Entry 6TZU (X-ray diffraction, 1.80 A resolution); this record covers chains B and C of the 4 polymer chains in the assembly.

Chain B (and C):
Name: 4-hydroxy-tetrahydrodipicolinate synthase
Organism: Campylobacter jejuni subsp. jejuni serotype O:2 (strain ATCC 700819 / NCTC 11168)
Notes: EC 4.3.3.7; chain C of this document is another copy of the same molecule, construct and numbering; everything in this record applies to it too
UniProt: Q9PPB4 (DAPA_CAMJE); residues 1-298 here = UniProt positions 1-298
Chain sequence (310 residues; each row starts with the number of its first residue; numbers below 1 keep their minus sign (Met-11 is residue -11)):
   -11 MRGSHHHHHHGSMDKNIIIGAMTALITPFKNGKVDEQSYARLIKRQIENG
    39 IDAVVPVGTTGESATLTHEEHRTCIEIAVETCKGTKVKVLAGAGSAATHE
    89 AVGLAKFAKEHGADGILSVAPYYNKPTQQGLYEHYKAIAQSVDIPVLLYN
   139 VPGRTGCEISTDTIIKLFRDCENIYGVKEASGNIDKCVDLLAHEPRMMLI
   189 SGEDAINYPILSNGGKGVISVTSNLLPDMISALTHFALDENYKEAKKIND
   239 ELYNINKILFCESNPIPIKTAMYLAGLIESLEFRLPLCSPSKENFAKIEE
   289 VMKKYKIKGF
Unresolved in the structure: -11 to -6 (chain C: -11 to 2)
Differences from the reference sequence: expression tag (-11 to 0); engineered mutation Ala84 (Asn in Q9PPB4)
Ion coordination: Mg2+ near Asp227 (its only coordinating residue here)
UniProt features mapped onto this chain:
  - active site: Tyr137 (Proton donor/acceptor), Lys166 (Schiff-base intermediate with substrate)
  - binding site (pyruvate): Thr48, Ile207
  - site (Part of a proton relay during catalysis): Thr47, Tyr111

Chain B / chain C interface:
Residue-residue contacts - 59 pairs, chain B then chain C:
  Thr47(B) - Tyr111(C)  hydrogen bond
  Ala52(B) - Ala85(C)
  Ala52(B) - Asn112(C)
  Thr53(B) - Ala85(C)
  Thr53(B) - His87(C)  hydrogen bond (backbone-side chain)
  Ala84(B) - Pro274(C)
  Ala85(B) - Ala52(C)
  Ala85(B) - Thr53(C)
  Thr86(B) - Leu273(C)  hydrogen bond (side chain-backbone)
  Thr86(B) - Pro274(C)
  His87(B) - Thr53(C)  hydrogen bond (side chain-backbone)
  Val107(B) - Tyr111(C)
  Pro109(B) - Pro274(C)  hydrophobic
  Tyr110(B) - Tyr110(C)  hydrophobic
  Tyr110(B) - Tyr111(C)  hydrophobic
  Tyr111(B) - Thr47(C)  hydrogen bond
  Tyr111(B) - Val107(C)
  Tyr111(B) - Tyr110(C)  hydrophobic
  Tyr111(B) - Tyr137(C)
  Tyr111(B) - Arg142(C)  hydrogen bond (backbone-side chain)
  Asn112(B) - Ala52(C)
  Asn112(B) - Arg142(C)
  Asn112(B) - Pro274(C)
  Asn112(B) - Leu275(C)
  Lys113(B) - Gly141(C)
  Lys113(B) - Arg142(C)
  Lys113(B) - Ser251(C)  hydrogen bond (backbone-side chain)
  Pro114(B) - Pro274(C)
  Thr115(B) - Glu250(C)
  Thr115(B) - Ile254(C)
  Thr115(B) - Cys276(C)
  Gln117(B) - Cys276(C)
  Gly118(B) - Pro274(C)
  Gly118(B) - Cys276(C)
  Glu121(B) - Leu273(C)
  His122(B) - Pro274(C)
  Gly141(B) - Gly144(C)
  Arg142(B) - Tyr111(C)  hydrogen bond (side chain-backbone)
  Arg142(B) - Asn112(C)
  Arg142(B) - Lys113(C)
  Arg142(B) - Thr143(C)
  Thr143(B) - Arg142(C)
  Gly144(B) - Gly141(C)
  Glu250(B) - Thr115(C)
  Ser251(B) - Lys113(C)  hydrogen bond (side chain-backbone)
  Ile254(B) - Thr115(C)
  Leu273(B) - Thr86(C)  hydrogen bond (backbone-side chain)
  Leu273(B) - Glu121(C)
  Pro274(B) - Ala84(C)
  Pro274(B) - Thr86(C)
  Pro274(B) - Pro109(C)  hydrophobic
  Pro274(B) - Asn112(C)
  Pro274(B) - Pro114(C)
  Pro274(B) - Gly118(C)
  Pro274(B) - His122(C)
  Leu275(B) - Asn112(C)
  Cys276(B) - Thr115(C)
  Cys276(B) - Gln117(C)
  Cys276(B) - Gly118(C)
Other interface residues (no listed pair), chain B (33 interface residues in all): Ser51, Tyr137, Val139
Other interface residues (no listed pair), chain C (33 interface residues in all): Ser51, Val139

Summary:
Chain B and chain C each contribute 33 residues to their interface, with 10 hydrogen bonds. Polar pairs
include Thr47(B)-Tyr111(C), Thr53(B)-His87(C) and Thr86(B)-Leu273(C). From UniProt: active-site residues
Tyr137(B) and Lys166(B) and pyruvate-binding residues Thr48(B) and Ile207(B) on chain B.
Chain B and chain C are both 4-hydroxy-tetrahydrodipicolinate synthase (Campylobacter jejuni subsp. jejuni
serotype O:2 (strain ATCC 700819 / NCTC 11168)); the structure, Dihydrodipicolinate synthase (DHDPS) from
C.jejuni, N84A mutant with pyruvate bound in the active site, was determined by X-ray diffraction, deposited
together with 6U01.
